PDB entry 7KME | X-ray diffraction, 2.10 A resolution | chains H and I of the 4 polymer chains in the assembly

[Chain H]
Name: Thrombin H-chain
From: Homo sapiens
Notes: EC 3.4.21.5
Reference sequence: P00734 (THRB_HUMAN); the construct lacks a stretch of the UniProt sequence and is renumbered around it, so the offset changes along the chain: 16-36 = UniProt 364-384; 37-60 = UniProt 386-409; 61-77 = UniProt 419-435; 78-97 = UniProt 437-456; 7 more segments
Amino-acid sequence (259 residues; numbered 16 to 247 plus 30 insertion-coded residues; 3 numbers in that range are skipped by the numbering (no residue carries them; nothing is unmodelled there); the number before each row is that of its first residue; a row labelled like 60A-60I holds insertion residues (60A, then the next letters in order)):
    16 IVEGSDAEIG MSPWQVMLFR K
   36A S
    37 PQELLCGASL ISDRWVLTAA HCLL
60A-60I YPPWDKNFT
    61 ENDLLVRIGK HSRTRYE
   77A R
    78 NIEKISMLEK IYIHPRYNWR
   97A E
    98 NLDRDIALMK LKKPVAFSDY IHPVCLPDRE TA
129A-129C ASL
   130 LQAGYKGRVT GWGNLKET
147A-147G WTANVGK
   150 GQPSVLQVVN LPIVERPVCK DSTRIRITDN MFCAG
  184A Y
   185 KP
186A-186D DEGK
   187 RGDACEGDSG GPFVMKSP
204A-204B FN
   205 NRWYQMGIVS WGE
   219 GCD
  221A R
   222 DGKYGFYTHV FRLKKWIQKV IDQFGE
Disordered / not traced: 147A-147G
UniProt features mapped onto this chain:
  - region: Ala-183 to Val-200 (High affinity receptor-binding region which is also known as the TP508 peptide)
  - active site (Charge relay system): His-57, Asp-102, Ser-195
  - glycosylation: Asn-60G (N-linked (GlcNAc...) (complex) asparagine)
Cystine bridges: Cys-42/Cys-58, Cys-168/Cys-182, Cys-191/Cys-220
Bound ions: Na+ site 1: Lys-169, Thr-172; Na+ site 2: Arg-221A, Lys-224

[Chain I]
Name: Hirugen
Amino-acid sequence (10 residues; each row starts with the number of its first residue):
   355 DFEEIPEEYL
Modified positions: Tyr-363 (o-sulfo-l-tyrosine; TYS)

[How chain H and chain I interact]
Residue-residue contacts (25; chain H residue first):
  Phe-34(H) / Phe-356(I)  hydrophobic
  Lys-36(H) / Leu-364(I)  hydrogen bond (side chain-backbone)
  Gln-38(H) / Phe-356(I)
  Gln-38(H) / Glu-357(I)
  Gln-38(H) / Ile-359(I)
  Gln-38(H) / Leu-364(I)
  Leu-40(H) / Phe-356(I)  hydrophobic
  Leu-65(H) / Ile-359(I)  hydrophobic
  Leu-65(H) / Tyr-363(I)
  Arg-67(H) / Ile-359(I)
  Arg-73(H) / Asp-355(I)  salt bridge
  Arg-73(H) / Phe-356(I)
  Thr-74(H) / Asp-355(I)  hydrogen bond (side chain-backbone)
  Thr-74(H) / Phe-356(I)
  Thr-74(H) / Glu-357(I)  hydrogen bond (backbone-backbone)
  Arg-75(H) / Glu-357(I)
  Tyr-76(H) / Glu-357(I)  hydrogen bond (backbone-side chain)
  Tyr-76(H) / Glu-358(I)
  Tyr-76(H) / Pro-360(I)
  Tyr-76(H) / Tyr-363(I)
  Glu-80(H) / Tyr-363(I)
  Lys-81(H) / Tyr-363(I)
  Ile-82(H) / Tyr-363(I)
  Met-84(H) / Tyr-363(I)
  Gln-151(H) / Asp-355(I)
Other interface residues (no listed pair), chain H (16 interface residues in all): Glu-39

[Overview]
Chain H and chain I form an interface of 16 and 8 residues respectively, with 4 hydrogen bonds and 1 salt
bridge. Polar contacts include Arg-73(H)/Asp-355(I), Lys-36(H)/Leu-364(I) and Thr-74(H)/Asp-355(I). Lys-169(H)
and Thr-172(H) coordinate Na+ site 1. UniProt lists 3 active-site residues on chain H.
Chain H is Thrombin H-chain (Homo sapiens) and chain I is Hirugen; the structure, Crystal structure of human
alpha-thrombin inhibited with SEL2711, was determined by X-ray diffraction together with 8KME from the same
study.
